Entry 1ZG1 (X-ray diffraction, 2.30 A resolution); this record covers chains D and B of the 4 polymer chains in the assembly.

# Chain D
Molecule: 20-nt DNA strand
Sequence (20 nucleotides; numbered 21 to 40; the number before each row is that of its first residue):
    21 CGTACCCATTAAGGAGTACG

# Chain B
Protein: Nitrate/nitrite response regulator protein narL
Organism: Escherichia coli
Notes: fragment: DNA binding domain (residues 147-216)
Reference sequence: P0AF28 (NARL_ECOLI); residue numbers follow UniProt; this construct covers 147-216
Sequence (82 residues; each row starts with the number of its first residue):
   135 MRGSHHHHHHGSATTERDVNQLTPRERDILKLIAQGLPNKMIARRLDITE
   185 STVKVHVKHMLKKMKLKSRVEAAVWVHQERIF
Unresolved in the structure: 135-150
Construct notes: expression tag (135-146); modified residue (175, 194, 198)
Modified / non-standard residues: Mse135 (selenomethionine); Mse175, Mse194, Mse198 (selenomethionine; parent Met)

# How chain D and chain B interact
Contacting residue pairs - 9 pairs, chain D then chain B:
  DA31(D) with Lys174(B), salt bridge to the phosphate
  DA32(D) with Pro172(B), phosphate contact; Asn173(B), hydrogen bond to the phosphate; Arg203(B), salt bridge to the phosphate
  DG33(D) with Val191(B), phosphate contact; Ser202(B), phosphate contact; Arg203(B), salt bridge to the phosphate
  DA35(D) with Lys192(B), hydrogen bond to the base
  DG36(D) with Lys192(B), hydrogen bond to the base
Interface residues without a listed pair, chain D (6 interface residues in all): DG34
Interface residues without a listed pair, chain B (10 interface residues in all): Lys188, Leu195, Lys201

# Overview
The interface between chain D and chain B involves 6 residues on one side and 10 on the other; the contacts
include 3 hydrogen bonds and 3 salt bridges. Polar pairs include DA35(D)-Lys192(B), DG36(D)-Lys192(B) and
DA32(D)-Asn173(B).
Chain D is a 20-nt DNA strand and chain B is Nitrate/nitrite response regulator protein narL (Escherichia
coli); the structure, NarL complexed to nirB promoter non-palindromic tail-to-tail DNA site, was determined by
X-ray diffraction together with 1ZG5 from the same study.
